Entry 5WNU (X-ray diffraction, 3.40 A resolution); this record covers chains A and P of the 23 polymer chains in the assembly.

== Chain A ==
Molecule: 16S Ribosomal RNA rRNA
From: Thermus thermophilus (strain HB8 / ATCC 27634 / DSM 579)
Sequence (1522 nucleotides; numbered 0 to 1544 plus 19 insertion-coded residues; 42 numbers in that range are skipped by the numbering (no residue carries them; nothing is unmodelled there); the number before each row is that of its first residue; a row labelled like 190A-190L holds insertion residues (190A, then the next letters in order); numbering starts at 0):
     0 UUUGUUGGAG AGUUUGAUCC UGGCUCAGGG UGAACGCUGG CGGCGUGCCU AAGACAUGCA
    60 AGUCGUGCGG G
    73 CCGCGGGGUU UU
    88 ACUCCG
    95 UGGUC
   101 AGCGGCGGAC GGGUGAGUAA CGCGUGGGU
  129A G
   130 ACCUACCCGG AAGAGGGGGA CAACCCGGGG AAACUCGGGC UAAUCCCCCA UGUGGACCCG
   190 C
190A-190L CCCUUGGGGUGU
   191 GUCCAAAGGG CUUU
   216 GCCCGCUUCC GGAUGGGCCC GCGUCCCAUC AGCUAGUUGG UGGGGUAAUG GCCCACCAAG
   276 GCGACGACGG GUAGCCGGUC UGAGAGGAUG GCCGGCCACA GGGGCACUGA GACACGGGCC
   336 CCACUCCUAC GGGAGGCAGC AGUUAGGAAU CUUCCGCAAU GGGCGCAAGC CUGACGGAGC
   396 GACGCCGCUU GGAGGAAGAA GCCCUUCGGG GUGUAAACUC CUGAA
   442 CCCGGGACGA AACCCCCGAC GA
   474 GGGGACUGAC GGUACCGGG
   494 GUAAUAGCGC CGGCCAACUC CGUGCCAGCA GCCGCGGUAA UACGGAGGGC GCGAGCGUUA
   554 CCCGGAUUCA CUGGGCGUAA AGGGCGUGUA GGCGGCCUGG GGCGUCCCAU GUGAAAGACC
   614 ACGGCUCAAC CGUGGGGGAG CGUGGGAUAC GCUCAGGCUA GACGGUGGGA GAGGGUGGUG
   674 GAAUUCCCGG AGUAGCGGUG AAAUGCGCAG AUACCGGGAG GAACGCCGAU GGCGAAGGCA
   734 GCCACCUGGU CCACCCGUGA CGCUGAGGCG CGAAAGCGUG GGGAGCAAAC CGGAUUAGAU
   794 ACCCGGGUAG UCCACGCCCU AAACGAUGCG CGCUAGGUCU CUGGGUCU
   848 CCUGGGGGCC GAAGCUAACG CGUUAAGCGC GCCGCCUGGG GAGUACGGCC GCAAGGCUGA
   908 AACUCAAAGG AAUUGACGGG GGCCCGCACA AGCGGUGGAG CAUGUGGUUU AAUUCGAAGX
   968 AACGCGAAGA ACCUUACCAG GCCUUGACAU GCUAGG
 1003A G
  1004 AACCCGGGUG AAAGCCUGGG GUGCCCC
1030A-1030D GCGA
  1031 GGGGAGCCCU AGCACAGGUG CUGCAUGGCC GUCGUCAGCU CGUGCCGUGA GGUGUUGGGU
  1091 UAAGUCCCGC AACGAGCGCA ACCCCCGCCG UUAGUUGCCA GCGGUUCGGC CGGGCACUCU
  1151 AACGGGACUG CCCGCGAAA
  1171 GCGGGAGGAA GGAGGGGACG ACGUCUGGUC AGCAUGGCCC UUACGGCCUG GGCGACACAC
  1231 GUGCUACAAU GCCCACUACA AAGCGAUGCC ACCCGGCAAC GGGGAGCUAA UCGCAAAAAG
  1291 GUGGGCCCAG UUCGGAUUGG GGUCUGCAAC CCGACCCCAU GAAGCCGGAA UCGCUAGUAA
  1351 UCGCGGAUCA G
 1361A C
  1362 CAUGCCGCGG UGAAUACGUU CCCGGGCCUU GUACACACXG CCXGUXACGC CAUGGGAGCG
  1422 GGCUCUACCC GAAGUCGCCG GG
  1446 AGCCUACGGG
  1459 CAGGCGCCGA GGGUAGGGCC CGUGACUGGG GCGAAGUCGU AACAAGGUAG CUGUACCGGA
  1519 AGGUGCGGCU GGAUCCACUC CUUUCU
Disordered / not traced: 0-4, 1534-1538
Modified / non-standard residues: PSU (pseudouridine-5'-monophosphate) at position 516, 7MG (7N-methyl-8-hydroguanosine-5'-monophosphate) at position 527, M2G (N2-dimethylguanosine-5'-monophosphate) at position 966, 5MC (5-methylcytidine-5'-monophosphate) at position 967, 2MG (2N-methylguanosine-5'-monophosphate) at position 1207, 5MC (5-methylcytidine-5'-monophosphate) at position 1400, 4OC (4n,o2'-methylcytidine-5'-monophosphate) at position 1402, 5MC (5-methylcytidine-5'-monophosphate) at position 1404, 5MC (5-methylcytidine-5'-monophosphate) at position 1407, UR3 (3-methyluridine-5'-monophoshate) at position 1498, MA6 (6N-dimethyladenosine-5'-monophoshate) at position 1518, MA6 (6N-dimethyladenosine-5'-monophoshate) at position 1519, PSU (pseudouridine-5'-monophosphate) at position 1540, PSU (pseudouridine-5'-monophosphate) at position 1541
Sequence notes: conflict C1534 (A132811 in 55771382), A1535 (C132812 in 55771382)
Bound ions: Mg2+ site 1: U5, G6 (shared with 1 residue of chain D); K+ site 1 near U14 (its only coordinating residue here); Mg2+ site 2 near G15 (its only coordinating residue here); Mg2+ site 3 near G21 (its only coordinating residue here); Mg2+ site 4 near G28 (its only coordinating residue here); Mg2+ site 5 near G38 (its only coordinating residue here); Mg2+ site 6 near A53 (its only coordinating residue here); Mg2+ site 7: G61, U62; Mg2+ site 8: G66, C381; Mg2+ site 9: G69, G70, U98; Mg2+ site 10: U83, C1543; Mg2+ site 11: G107, G324; 14 more K+ sites not listed; 73 more Mg2+ sites not listed
Small-molecule neighbours: B6M ((1R,2S,3S,4R,6R)-4,6-diamino-2-{[3-O-(2,6-diamino-2,6-dideoxy-alpha-L-altropyranosyl)-beta-L-arabinofuranosyl]oxy}-3-hydroxycyclohexyl 2-amino-2-deoxy-alpha-D-allopyranoside): G1405, U1406, 5MC_1407, A1408, C1409, G1489, C1490, G1491, A1492, A1493, G1494, U1495
From the paper describing this entry:
  - conformationally variable residues: A1492
  - binding site for the 3-nt RNA strand: A1492

== Chain P ==
Name: 30S ribosomal protein S16
From: Thermus thermophilus (strain HB8 / ATCC 27634 / DSM 579)
UniProt: Q5SJH3 (RS16_THET8); residue numbers follow UniProt; this construct covers 1-84
Amino-acid sequence (84 residues; numbered 1 to 84; the number before each row is that of its first residue):
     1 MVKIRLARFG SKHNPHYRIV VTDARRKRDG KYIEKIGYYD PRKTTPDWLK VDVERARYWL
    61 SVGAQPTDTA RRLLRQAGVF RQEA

== Chain A / chain P interface ==
Residue-residue contacts (89; chain A residue first):
  C43(A) with Lys12(P), phosphate contact; His13(P), phosphate contact
  G44(A) with Ser11(P), phosphate contact; Lys12(P), salt bridge to the phosphate
  C110(A) with Arg25(P), hydrogen bond to the sugar
  G111(A) with Arg25(P), sugar contact
  G112(A) with Lys27(P), salt bridge to the phosphate
  A134(A) with Met1(P), base contact; Arg25(P), base contact
  C135(A) with Met1(P), hydrogen bond to the base
  C136(A) with Met1(P), sugar contact; Gly63(P), hydrogen bond to the sugar; Gln65(P), hydrogen bond to the phosphate
  C137(A) with Ser61(P), hydrogen bond to the sugar; Val62(P), sugar contact; Gly63(P), sugar contact; Gln65(P), phosphate contact
  G227(A) with Val62(P), hydrogen bond to the base
  A228(A) with Val2(P), sugar contact
  U229(A) with Asp23(P), hydrogen bond to the sugar; Ile33(P), sugar contact
  G230(A) with Asp23(P), sugar contact; Arg25(P), sugar contact
  G309(A) with Lys27(P), phosphate contact; Asp29(P), sugar contact; Gly30(P), phosphate contact; Lys31(P), phosphate contact
  G310(A) with Arg26(P), phosphate contact; Lys27(P), salt bridge to the phosphate; Gly30(P), phosphate contact; Lys31(P), hydrogen bond to the phosphate
  C311(A) with Arg26(P), salt bridge to the phosphate
  A374(A) with Tyr17(P), hydrogen bond to the sugar
  U375(A) with Leu6(P), hydrogen bond to the sugar; Tyr17(P), hydrogen bond to the sugar; Arg28(P), hydrogen bond to the base; Thr69(P), hydrogen bond to the phosphate
  G376(A) with Arg5(P), hydrogen bond to the phosphate; Leu6(P), hydrogen bond to the phosphate; Arg28(P), sugar contact; Thr67(P), hydrogen bond to the phosphate
  G377(A) with Lys3(P), salt bridge to the phosphate; Arg5(P), salt bridge to the phosphate; Ala24(P), sugar contact
  C390(A) with Arg28(P), hydrogen bond to the phosphate
  G391(A) with Arg8(P), hydrogen bond to the phosphate; Arg28(P), salt bridge to the phosphate
  G392(A) with Arg8(P), salt bridge to the phosphate; Lys12(P), phosphate contact; His13(P), salt bridge to the phosphate
  A393(A) with Lys12(P), salt bridge to the phosphate; His13(P), salt bridge to the phosphate
  C449(A) with Arg42(P), base contact; Lys43(P), phosphate contact
  G450(A) with Pro15(P), sugar contact; Pro41(P), sugar contact; Lys43(P), salt bridge to the phosphate
  A452(A) with Lys43(P), salt bridge to the phosphate; Arg72(P), hydrogen bond to the sugar
  A453(A) with Asp68(P), hydrogen bond to the sugar; Arg72(P), sugar contact
  C454(A) with Asp68(P), hydrogen bond to the sugar
  G462(A) with Gln82(P), base contact
  A463(A) with Arg75(P), salt bridge to the phosphate; Phe80(P), sugar contact; Arg81(P), sugar contact; Gln82(P), hydrogen bond to the sugar; Glu83(P), hydrogen bond to the sugar
  G474(A) with Arg75(P), salt bridge to the phosphate; Arg81(P), sugar contact; Glu83(P), sugar contact
  A607(A) with Lys31(P), base contact
  A608(A) with Arg18(P), hydrogen bond to the sugar; Tyr32(P), sugar contact
  A609(A) with Arg18(P), salt bridge to the phosphate
  G616(A) with Thr45(P), sugar contact
  G617(A) with Asn14(P), base contact; Thr44(P), sugar contact
  C623(A) with Ser11(P), sugar contact
  C624(A) with Phe9(P), phosphate contact; Ser11(P), sugar contact; Asn14(P), sugar contact; His16(P), sugar contact
  G625(A) with Phe9(P), phosphate contact; His16(P), sugar contact
  U626(A) with Arg18(P), salt bridge to the phosphate; Tyr38(P), phosphate contact
  G627(A) with Lys35(P), salt bridge to the phosphate; Lys50(P), salt bridge to the phosphate
Other interface residues (no listed pair), chain A (48 interface residues in all): G231, G378, A389, A451, G475, C483
Other interface residues (no listed pair), chain P (50 interface residues in all): Gly10, Tyr58, Trp59

== In short ==
The interface between chain A and chain P involves 48 residues on one side and 50 on the other, with 24
hydrogen bonds and 19 salt bridges. Polar contacts include C135(A)-Met1(P), G227(A)-Val62(P) and
U375(A)-Arg28(P). Bound to chain A: compound B6M. From the paper: a binding site for the 3-nt RNA strand at
A1492(A); conformational variability at A1492(A).
Chain A is 16S Ribosomal RNA rRNA and chain P is 30S ribosomal protein S16, both from Thermus thermophilus
(strain HB8 / ATCC 27634 / DSM 579); the structure, Crystal Structure of 30S ribosomal subunit from Thermus
thermophilus, was determined by X-ray diffraction, deposited together with 5WNP, 5WNQ, 5WNR, 5WNS, 5WNT and
5WNV.
